PDB entry 1KSY | X-ray diffraction, 3.05 A resolution | chains A and C of the 4 polymer chains in the assembly

[Chain A (and C)]
Name: Replication protein E1
Source organism: Bovine papillomavirus
Notes: fragment: DNA Binding Domain; chain C of this document is another copy of the same molecule, construct and numbering; everything in this record applies to it too
Reference sequence: P03116 (VE1_BPV1); residues 159-309 here = UniProt positions 159-309
Chain sequence (154 residues; row label = number of the first residue in the row):
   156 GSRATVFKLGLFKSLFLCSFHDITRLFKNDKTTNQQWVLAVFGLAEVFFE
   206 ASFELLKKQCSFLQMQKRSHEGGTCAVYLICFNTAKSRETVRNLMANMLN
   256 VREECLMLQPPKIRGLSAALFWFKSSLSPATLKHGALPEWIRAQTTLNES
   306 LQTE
Disordered / not traced: 156-158, 304-309
Differences from the reference sequence: cloning artifact (156-158)
What the authors report for this chain:
  - self-association interface (contacts with another copy of this molecule): Ala-200 to Leu-210
  - binding site for E1 Recognition Sequence, Strand 1: Arg-180 to Asn-189, Thr-239 to Asn-248
  - binding site for E1 Recognition Sequence, Strand 2: Thr-239 to Asn-248
  - binding site for E1 Recognition Sequence, Strand 1: Asn-184, Lys-186
  - conformationally variable residues (domain motion): Thr-187

[Interface between chain A and chain C]
Pairs across the interface - 13 pairs, chain A then chain C:
  Val-202(A) with Val-202(C)
  Phe-203(A) with Ala-206(C); Glu-209(C)
  Ala-206(A) with Val-202(C)
  Glu-209(A) with Phe-203(C)
  Leu-210(A) with Phe-203(C), hydrophobic; Asn-252(C); Asn-255(C)
  Lys-213(A) with Asn-252(C), hydrogen bond; Asn-255(C)
  Asn-252(A) with Leu-210(C); Lys-213(C), hydrogen bond
  Asn-255(A) with Leu-210(C)
Also at the interface, not in a pair above, chain A (9 interface residues in all): Glu-205
Also at the interface, not in a pair above, chain C (9 interface residues in all): Glu-205

[Overview]
The chain A/chain C interface involves 9 residues from each chain; the contacts include 2 hydrogen bonds. The
hydrogen-bonded pair is Lys-213(A)/Asn-252(C). The paper reports a binding site for E1 Recognition Sequence,
Strand 1 at Arg-180(A), Thr-239(A) and Asn-184(A) among others; a binding site for E1 Recognition Sequence,
Strand 2 at Thr-239(A).
Chain A and chain C are both Replication protein E1 (Bovine papillomavirus); the structure, Crystal Structures
of Two Intermediates in the Assembly of the Papillomavirus Replication Initiation Complex, was determined by
X-ray diffraction, deposited together with 1KSX.
